3R1A - chain A; structure by X-ray diffraction, 3.50 A resolution.

Chain A:
Protein: Cytochrome P450 2B4
Source organism: Oryctolagus cuniculus
Notes: EC 1.14.14.1
Reference sequence: P00178 (CP2B4_RABIT); aligned to UniProt positions 1-472 over residues 20-491 (the alignment contains insertions or deletions, so no single offset holds)
Amino-acid sequence (476 residues; numbered 20 to 495; the number before each row is that of its first residue):
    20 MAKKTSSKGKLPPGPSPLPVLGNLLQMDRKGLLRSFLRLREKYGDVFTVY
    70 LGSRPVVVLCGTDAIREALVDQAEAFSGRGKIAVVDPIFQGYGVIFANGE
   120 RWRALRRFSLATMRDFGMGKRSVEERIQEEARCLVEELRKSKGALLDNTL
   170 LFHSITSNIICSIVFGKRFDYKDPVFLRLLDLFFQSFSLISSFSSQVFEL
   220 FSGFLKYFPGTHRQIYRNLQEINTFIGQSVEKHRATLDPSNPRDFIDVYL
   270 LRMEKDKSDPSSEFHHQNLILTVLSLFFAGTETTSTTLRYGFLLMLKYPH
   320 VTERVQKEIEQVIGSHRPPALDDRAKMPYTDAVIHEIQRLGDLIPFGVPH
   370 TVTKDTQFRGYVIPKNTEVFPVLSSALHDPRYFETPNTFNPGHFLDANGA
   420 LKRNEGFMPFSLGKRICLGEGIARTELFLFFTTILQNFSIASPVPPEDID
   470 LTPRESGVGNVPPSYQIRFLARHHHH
Disordered / not traced: 20-27, 493-495
Glycans and other covalent adducts: (4-tert-butylphenyl)acetaldehyde (TB2) linked to T302
Differences from the reference sequence: engineered mutation A21 (Glu2 in P00178), K22 (Gly in P00178), K23 (His in P00178), T24 (Pro in P00178), S25 (Lys in P00178), S26 (Ala in P00178), K27 (His in P00178), K29 (Arg in P00178), Y226 (His in P00178); conflict S221 (Pro in P00178); expression tag (492-495)
Bound ions: heme Fe near C436 (its only coordinating residue here)
Ligand contacts:
  - heme (HEM): R98, V113, I114, W121, R125, I179, L295, A298, G299, T303, T306, Q357, I363, V367, H369, L392, P428, F429, S430, R434, I435, C436, L437, G438, I441, A442
  - (4-tert-butylphenyl)acetaldehyde (TB2): V104, F108, I114, F115, F206, I209, F297, A298, E301, I363
From the paper describing this entry:
  - binding site for (4-tert-butylphenyl)acetaldehyde: V104, F108, I114, F115, F206, I209, F297, A298, E301, T302, I363
  - conformationally variable residues (side-chain flip): F206, F297, E301
  - contacts within the chain: H172-E301 (hydrogen bond)

Summary:
Ligands of chain A: heme. Covalently linked (4-tert-butylphenyl)acetaldehyde: at T302. The paper reports a
binding site for (4-tert-butylphenyl)acetaldehyde at V104, F108 and I114 among others; conformational
variability at F206, F297 and E301.
Chain A is Cytochrome P450 2B4 (Oryctolagus cuniculus); the structure, Closed crystal structure of cytochrome
P450 2B4 covalently bound to the mechanism-based inactivator tert-butylphenylacetylene, was determined by
X-ray diffraction (same publication as 3R1B).
